PDB entry 8PRW | electron microscopy, 1.90 A resolution | chains C and H of the 12 polymer chains in the assembly

Chain C:
Protein: Fatty acid synthase subunit alpha
Organism: Saccharomyces cerevisiae
Notes: EC 2.3.1.86, 1.1.1.100, 2.3.1.41
UniProtKB: P19097 (FAS2_YEAST); residue numbers follow UniProt; this construct covers 1-1887
Chain sequence (1887 residues; row label = number of the first residue in the row):
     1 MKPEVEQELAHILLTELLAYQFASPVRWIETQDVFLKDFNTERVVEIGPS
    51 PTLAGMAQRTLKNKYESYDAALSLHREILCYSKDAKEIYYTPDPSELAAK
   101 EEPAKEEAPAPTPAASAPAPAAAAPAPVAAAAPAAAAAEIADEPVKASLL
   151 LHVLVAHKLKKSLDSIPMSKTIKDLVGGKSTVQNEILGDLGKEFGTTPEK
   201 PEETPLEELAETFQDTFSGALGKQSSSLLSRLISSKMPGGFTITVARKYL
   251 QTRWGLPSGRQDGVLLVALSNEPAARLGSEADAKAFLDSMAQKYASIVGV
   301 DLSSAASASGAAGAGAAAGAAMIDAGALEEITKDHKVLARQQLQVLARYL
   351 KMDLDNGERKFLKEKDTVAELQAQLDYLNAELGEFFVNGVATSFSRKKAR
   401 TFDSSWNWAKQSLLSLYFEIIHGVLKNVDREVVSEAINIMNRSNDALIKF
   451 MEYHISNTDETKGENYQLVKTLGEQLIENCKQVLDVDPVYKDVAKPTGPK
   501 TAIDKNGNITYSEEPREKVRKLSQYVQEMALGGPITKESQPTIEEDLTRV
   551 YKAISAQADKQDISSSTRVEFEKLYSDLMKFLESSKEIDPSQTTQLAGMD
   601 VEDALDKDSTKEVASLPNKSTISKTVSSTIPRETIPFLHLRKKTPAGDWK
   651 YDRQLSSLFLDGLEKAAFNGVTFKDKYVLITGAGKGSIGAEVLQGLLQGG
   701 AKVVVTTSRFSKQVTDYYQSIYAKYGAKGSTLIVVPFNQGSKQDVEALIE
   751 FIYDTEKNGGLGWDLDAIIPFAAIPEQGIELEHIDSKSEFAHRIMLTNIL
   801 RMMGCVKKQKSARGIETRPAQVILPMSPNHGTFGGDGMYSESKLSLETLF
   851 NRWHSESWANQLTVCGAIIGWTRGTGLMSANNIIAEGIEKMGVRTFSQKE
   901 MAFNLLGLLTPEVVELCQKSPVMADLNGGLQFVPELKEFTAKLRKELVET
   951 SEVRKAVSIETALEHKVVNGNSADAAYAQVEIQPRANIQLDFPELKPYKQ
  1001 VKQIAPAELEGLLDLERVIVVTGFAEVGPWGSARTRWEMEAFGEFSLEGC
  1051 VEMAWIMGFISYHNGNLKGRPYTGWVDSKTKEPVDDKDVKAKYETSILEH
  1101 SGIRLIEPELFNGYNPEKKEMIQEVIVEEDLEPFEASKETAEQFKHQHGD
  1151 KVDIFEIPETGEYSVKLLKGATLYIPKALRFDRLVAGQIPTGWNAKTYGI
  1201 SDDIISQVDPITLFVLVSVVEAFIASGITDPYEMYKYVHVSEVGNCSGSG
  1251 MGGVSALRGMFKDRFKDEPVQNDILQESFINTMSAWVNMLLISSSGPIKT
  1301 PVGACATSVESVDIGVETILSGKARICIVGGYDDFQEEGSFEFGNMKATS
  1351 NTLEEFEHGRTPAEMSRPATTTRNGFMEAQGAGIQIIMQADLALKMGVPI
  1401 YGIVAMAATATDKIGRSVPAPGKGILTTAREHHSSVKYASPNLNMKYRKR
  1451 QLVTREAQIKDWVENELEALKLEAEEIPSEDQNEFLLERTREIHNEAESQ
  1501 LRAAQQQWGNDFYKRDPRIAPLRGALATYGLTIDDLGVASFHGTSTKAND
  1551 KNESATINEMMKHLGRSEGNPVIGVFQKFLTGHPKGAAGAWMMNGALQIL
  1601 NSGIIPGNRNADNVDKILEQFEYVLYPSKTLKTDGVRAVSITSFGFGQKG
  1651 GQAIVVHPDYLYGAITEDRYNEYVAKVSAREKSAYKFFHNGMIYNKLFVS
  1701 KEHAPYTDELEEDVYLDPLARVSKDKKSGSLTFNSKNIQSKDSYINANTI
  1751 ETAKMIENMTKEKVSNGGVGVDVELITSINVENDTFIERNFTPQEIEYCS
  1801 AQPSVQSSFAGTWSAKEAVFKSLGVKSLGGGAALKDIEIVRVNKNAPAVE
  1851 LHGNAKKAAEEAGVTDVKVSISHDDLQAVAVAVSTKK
Unresolved in the structure: 95-327, 540-601, 1826-1832, 1887
Ligand contacts:
  - coenzyme A (COA): Thr-52, Met-56, Arg-59
  - NADP (NAP; NADP nicotinamide-adenine-dinucleotide phosphate): Gly-682, Gly-684, Ser-687, Ile-688, Gly-689, Thr-707, Ser-708, Arg-709, Tyr-718, Phe-737, Asn-738, Gln-739, Gly-740, Phe-771, Ala-772, Ala-773, Ile-774, Ile-794, Met-795, Pro-825, Met-826, Ser-827, Tyr-839, Lys-843, Ile-869, Gly-870, Trp-871, Thr-872, Thr-875, Gly-876, Leu-877, Met-878
Curated features (UniProtKB/Swiss-Prot):
  - active site (For beta-ketoacyl synthase activity): Cys-1305, His-1542, His-1583
  - binding site (acetyl-CoA): Asp-1772 to Glu-1774, Tyr-1798, Ser-1808, Glu-1817 to Ser-1827, Arg-1841 to Lys-1844, Ile-1871 to His-1873
  - binding site (Mg(2+)): Asp-1772, Val-1773, Glu-1774, Ser-1872, His-1873
  - modified residue: Ser-50 (Phosphoserine), Ser-180 (O-(pantetheine 4'-phosphoryl)serine), Ser-523 (Phosphoserine), Ser-958 (Phosphoserine), Ser-1440 (Phosphoserine)
  - cross-link: Lys-37 (Glycyl lysine isopeptide (Lys-Gly) (interchain with G-Cter in ubiquitin))

Chain H:
Protein: Fatty acid synthase subunit beta
Organism: Saccharomyces cerevisiae
Notes: EC 2.3.1.86, 4.2.1.59, 1.3.1.9, 2.3.1.38, 2.3.1.39, 3.1.2.14
UniProtKB: P07149 (FAS1_YEAST); residues 1-2051 here = UniProt positions 1-2051
Chain sequence (2051 residues; each row starts with the number of its first residue):
     1 MDAYSTRPLTLSHGSLEHVLLVPTASFFIASQLQEQFNKILPEPTEGFAA
    51 DDEPTTPAELVGKFLGYVSSLVEPSKVGQFDQVLNLCLTEFENCYLEGND
   101 IHALAAKLLQENDTTLVKTKELIKNYITARIMAKRPFDKKSNSALFRAVG
   151 EGNAQLVAIFGGQGNTDDYFEELRDLYQTYHVLVGDLIKFSAETLSELIR
   201 TTLDAEKVFTQGLNILEWLENPSNTPDKDYLLSIPISCPLIGVIQLAHYV
   251 VTAKLLGFTPGELRSYLKGATGHSQGLVTAVAIAETDSWESFFVSVRKAI
   301 TVLFFIGVRCYEAYPNTSLPPSILEDSLENNEGVPSPMLSISNLTQEQVQ
   351 DYVNKTNSHLPAGKQVEISLVNGAKNLVVSGPPQSLYGLNLTLRKAKAPS
   401 GLDQSRIPFSERKLKFSNRFLPVASPFHSHLLVPASDLINKDLVKNNVSF
   451 NAKDIQIPVYDTFDGSDLRVLSGSISERIVDCIIRLPVKWETTTQFKATH
   501 ILDFGPGGASGLGVLTHRNKDGTGVRVIVAGTLDINPDDDYGFKQEIFDV
   551 TSNGLKKNPNWLEEYHPKLIKNKSGKIFVETKFSKLIGRPPLLVPGMTPC
   601 TVSPDFVAATTNAGYTIELAGGGYFSAAGMTAAIDSVVSQIEKGSTFGIN
   651 LIYVNPFMLQWGIPLIKELRSKGYPIQFLTIGAGVPSLEVASEYIETLGL
   701 KYLGLKPGSIDAISQVINIAKAHPNFPIALQWTGGRGGGHHSFEDAHTPM
   751 LQMYSKIRRHPNIMLIFGSGFGSADDTYPYLTGEWSTKFDYPPMPFDGFL
   801 FGSRVMIAKEVKTSPDAKKCIAACTGVPDDKWEQTYKKPTGGIVTVRSEM
   851 GEPIHKIATRGVMLWKEFDETIFNLPKNKLVPTLEAKRDYIISRLNADFQ
   901 KPWFATVNGQARDLATMTYEEVAKRLVELMFIRSTNSWFDVTWRTFTGDF
   951 LRRVEERFTKSKTLSLIQSYSLLDKPDEAIEKVFNAYPAAREQFLNAQDI
  1001 DHFLSMCQNPMQKPVPFVPVLDRRFEIFFKKDSLWQSEHLEAVVDQDVQR
  1051 TCILHGPVAAQFTKVIDEPIKSIMDGIHDGHIKKLLHQYYGDDESKIPAV
  1101 EYFGGESPVDVQSQVDSSSVSEDSAVFKATSSTDEESWFKALAGSEINWR
  1151 HASFLCSFITQDKMFVSNPIRKVFKPSQGMVVEISNGNTSSKTVVTLSEP
  1201 VQGELKPTVILKLLKENIIQMEMIENRTMDGKPVSLPLLYNFNPDNGFAP
  1251 ISEVMEDRNQRIKEMYWKLWIDEPFNLDFDPRDVIKGKDFEITAKEVYDF
  1301 THAVGNNCEDFVSRPDRTMLAPMDFAIVVGWRAIIKAIFPNTVDGDLLKL
  1351 VHLSNGYKMIPGAKPLQVGDVVSTTAVIESVVNQPTGKIVDVVGTLSRNG
  1401 KPVMEVTSSFFYRGNYTDFENTFQKTVEPVYQMHIKTSKDIAVLRSKEWF
  1451 QLDDEDFDLLNKTLTFETETEVTFKNANIFSSVKCFGPIKVELPTKETVE
  1501 IGIVDYEAGASHGNPVVDFLKRNGSTLEQKVNLENPIPIAVLDSYTPSTN
  1551 EPYARVSGDLNPIHVSRHFASYANLPGTITHGMFSSASVRALIENWAADS
  1601 VSSRVRGYTCQFVDMVLPNTALKTSIQHVGMINGRKLIKFETRNEDDVVV
  1651 LTGEAEIEQPVTTFVFTGQGSQEQGMGMDLYKTSKAAQDVWNRADNHFKD
  1701 TYGFSILDIVINNPVNLTIHFGGEKGKRIRENYSAMIFETIVDGKLKTEK
  1751 IFKEINEHSTSYTFRSEKGLLSATQFTQPALTLMEKAAFEDLKSKGLIPA
  1801 DATFAGHSLGEYAALASLADVMSIESLVEVVFYRGMTMQVAVPRDELGRS
  1851 NYGMIAINPGRVAASFSQEALQYVVERVGKRTGWLVEIVNYNVENQQYVA
  1901 AGDLRALDTVTNVLNFIKLQKIDIIELQKSLSLEEVEGHLFEIIDEASKK
  1951 SAVKPRPLKLERGFACIPLVGISVPFHSTYLMNGVKPFKSFLKKNIIKEN
  2001 VKVARLAGKYIPNLTAKPFQVTKEYFQDVYDLTGSEPIKEIIDNWEKYEQ
  2051 S
Unresolved in the structure: 1-4, 1110-1121, 2051
Modified positions: Ser-1808 ((2S)-2-azanyl-3-(3-oxidanyl-3-oxidanylidene-propanoyl)oxy-propanoic acid; J8W)
Ligand contacts:
  - coenzyme A (COA): Gln-1669, His-1807, Ser-1808, Met-1854, Ala-1856, Ile-1857, Asn-1858, Arg-1861, Asn-1890, Asn-1892, Gln-1897, Val-1899, Arg-1962, Gly-1963, Phe-1964, Ala-1965, Cys-1966, Ile-1967, Leu-1969, Ile-1972, Phe-1976, His-1977
  - FNR (1-deoxy-1-(7,8-dimethyl-2,4-dioxo-3,4-dihydro-2H-benzo[g]pteridin-1-id-10(5h)-yl)-5-O-phosphonato-D-ribitol): Pro-595, Gly-596, Met-597, Thr-598, Pro-599, Cys-600, Asn-650, Ile-652, Gly-682, Lys-706, Thr-733, Arg-736, Gly-737, Gly-738, Gly-739, Ser-769, Gly-770, Phe-771, Leu-800, Phe-801, Gly-802, Ser-803, Met-806, Leu-1054, His-1055, Ala-1059
  - NADP (NAP; NADP nicotinamide-adenine-dinucleotide phosphate): Thr-598, Gly-622, Phe-625, Ile-652, Asn-655, Met-658, Ala-683, Gly-739, His-740, Glu-849, Asp-940, Pro-1010, Met-1011, Gln-1012, Lys-1013, Pro-1014, Lys-1030, Lys-1031, Asp-1032, Ser-1033, Leu-1034, Leu-1054
Curated features (UniProtKB/Swiss-Prot):
  - active site: Ser-274 (For acetyltransferase activity)
  - modified residue: Met-1 (N-acetylmethionine), Thr-733 (Phosphothreonine), Ser-1121 (Phosphoserine)
  - cross-link: Lys-1364 (Glycyl lysine isopeptide (Lys-Gly) (interchain with G-Cter in ubiquitin))
What the authors report for this chain:
  - binding site for NADP: His-740

How chain C and chain H interact:
Contacting residue pairs (249):
  Met-1(C) / Val-2021(H)
  Met-1(C) / Trp-2045(H)  hydrophobic
  Met-1(C) / Glu-2049(H)
  Val-5(C) / Tyr-2048(H)
  Glu-6(C) / Val-2003(H)
  Glu-6(C) / Val-2021(H)
  Gln-7(C) / Lys-1998(H)  hydrogen bond (side chain-backbone)
  Gln-7(C) / Glu-1999(H)  hydrogen bond (side chain-backbone)
  Gln-7(C) / Val-2001(H)  hydrogen bond (side chain-backbone)
  Gln-7(C) / Val-2003(H)
  Glu-8(C) / Lys-1998(H)
  Leu-9(C) / Val-2021(H)  hydrophobic
  Leu-9(C) / Phe-2026(H)
  Leu-9(C) / Trp-2045(H)  hydrophobic
  Leu-9(C) / Tyr-2048(H)  hydrophobic
  Ala-10(C) / Val-2001(H)  hydrophobic
  Ala-10(C) / Val-2003(H)  hydrophobic
  Ala-10(C) / Phe-2019(H)
  Ala-10(C) / Val-2021(H)  hydrophobic
  His-11(C) / Ile-1996(H)  hydrogen bond (side chain-backbone)
  His-11(C) / Lys-1998(H)
  Leu-13(C) / Phe-2019(H)  hydrophobic
  Leu-13(C) / Gln-2020(H)
  Leu-13(C) / Tyr-2025(H)  hydrophobic
  Leu-13(C) / Phe-2026(H)  hydrophobic
  Leu-13(C) / Val-2029(H)  hydrophobic
  Leu-14(C) / Leu-1815(H)  hydrophobic
  Leu-14(C) / Val-1821(H)  hydrophobic
  Leu-14(C) / Tyr-2010(H)  hydrophobic
  Thr-15(C) / Leu-1992(H)
  Glu-16(C) / Lys-1989(H)  salt bridge
  Glu-16(C) / Ser-2035(H)  hydrogen bond
  Glu-16(C) / Pro-2037(H)
  Glu-16(C) / Ile-2038(H)
  Leu-17(C) / Pro-2012(H)  hydrophobic
  Leu-17(C) / Leu-2014(H)  hydrophobic
  Leu-17(C) / Thr-2015(H)
  Leu-17(C) / Phe-2019(H)  hydrophobic
  Leu-17(C) / Val-2029(H)  hydrophobic
  Leu-18(C) / Glu-1811(H)
  Leu-18(C) / Tyr-1812(H)  hydrogen bond (backbone-side chain)
  Leu-18(C) / Leu-1815(H)  hydrophobic
  Leu-18(C) / Phe-1988(H)
  Leu-18(C) / Leu-1992(H)  hydrophobic
  Ala-19(C) / Val-1985(H)
  Ala-19(C) / Lys-1989(H)
  Ala-19(C) / Leu-1992(H)
  Tyr-20(C) / Met-1982(H)  hydrophobic
  Tyr-20(C) / Val-1985(H)  hydrophobic
  Tyr-20(C) / Lys-1989(H)  hydrogen bond
  Tyr-20(C) / Thr-2033(H)
  Tyr-20(C) / Gly-2034(H)
  Tyr-20(C) / Ser-2035(H)
  Gln-21(C) / Ser-1808(H)  hydrogen bond (side chain-backbone)
  Gln-21(C) / Glu-1811(H)
  Gln-21(C) / Arg-1834(H)  hydrogen bond
  Gln-21(C) / His-1977(H)  hydrogen bond (backbone-side chain)
  Gln-21(C) / Asn-2013(H)  hydrogen bond
  Phe-22(C) / Arg-1834(H)
  Phe-22(C) / Thr-1837(H)
  Phe-22(C) / Met-1838(H)  hydrophobic
  Phe-22(C) / His-1977(H)  hydrogen bond (backbone-backbone)
  Phe-22(C) / Leu-1981(H)
  Phe-22(C) / Gly-1984(H)
  Phe-22(C) / Phe-1988(H)  hydrophobic
  Ala-23(C) / Ser-1978(H)
  Ala-23(C) / Leu-1981(H)
  Ala-23(C) / Met-1982(H)
  Ala-23(C) / Val-1985(H)  hydrophobic
  Ser-24(C) / His-1977(H)  hydrogen bond (backbone-side chain)
  Ser-24(C) / Leu-2014(H)
  Ser-24(C) / Thr-2033(H)
  Pro-25(C) / Val-1889(H)
  Pro-25(C) / Tyr-1891(H)  hydrophobic
  Pro-25(C) / His-1977(H)
  Pro-25(C) / Asn-2013(H)
  Val-26(C) / His-1807(H)
  Val-26(C) / Val-1889(H)  hydrogen bond (backbone-backbone)
  Val-26(C) / Asn-1890(H)
  Val-26(C) / Tyr-1891(H)  hydrogen bond (backbone-backbone)
  Val-26(C) / His-1977(H)
  Val-26(C) / Asn-2013(H)
  Arg-27(C) / Asn-2013(H)  hydrogen bond (backbone-backbone)
  Arg-27(C) / Leu-2014(H)  hydrogen bond (side chain-backbone)
  Arg-27(C) / Thr-2015(H)
  Arg-27(C) / Ala-2016(H)
  Arg-27(C) / Leu-2032(H)
  Trp-28(C) / Val-1665(H)  hydrophobic
  Trp-28(C) / Ala-1805(H)  hydrophobic
  Trp-28(C) / Gly-1806(H)
  Trp-28(C) / His-1807(H)
  Trp-28(C) / Tyr-1891(H)  hydrogen bond (backbone-backbone)
  Trp-28(C) / Asn-1892(H)
  Ile-29(C) / Tyr-1891(H)  hydrogen bond (backbone-backbone)
  Ile-29(C) / Asn-1892(H)
  Ile-29(C) / Val-1893(H)
  Ile-29(C) / Glu-1894(H)
  Glu-30(C) / Ala-2016(H)
  Thr-31(C) / Ala-1805(H)
  Thr-31(C) / Ile-2011(H)
  Thr-31(C) / Ala-2016(H)
  Gln-32(C) / Asn-1892(H)  hydrogen bond (side chain-backbone)
  Val-34(C) / Ile-2011(H)  hydrophobic
  Val-34(C) / Ala-2016(H)
  Val-34(C) / Pro-2018(H)  hydrophobic
  Phe-35(C) / Thr-1663(H)
  Phe-35(C) / Val-1665(H)  hydrophobic
  Phe-39(C) / Val-1661(H)
  Phe-39(C) / Thr-1803(H)
  Phe-39(C) / Gly-2008(H)
  Phe-39(C) / Pro-2018(H)  hydrophobic
  Thr-41(C) / Val-1661(H)
  Thr-41(C) / Thr-1662(H)
  Thr-41(C) / Thr-1663(H)  hydrogen bond
  Glu-42(C) / Arg-1604(H)  salt bridge
  Glu-42(C) / Pro-1660(H)
  Glu-42(C) / Val-1661(H)  hydrogen bond (backbone-backbone)
  Arg-43(C) / Gln-1659(H)
  Arg-43(C) / Val-1661(H)  hydrogen bond (backbone-backbone)
  Arg-43(C) / Thr-1662(H)
  Arg-43(C) / Thr-1663(H)  hydrogen bond (backbone-backbone)
  Val-44(C) / Thr-1663(H)
  Val-44(C) / Val-1665(H)  hydrophobic
  Val-45(C) / Thr-1663(H)  hydrogen bond (backbone-backbone)
  Val-45(C) / Phe-1664(H)
  Val-45(C) / Val-1665(H)  hydrogen bond (backbone-backbone)
  Glu-46(C) / Val-1665(H)
  Glu-46(C) / Thr-1667(H)  hydrogen bond
  Ile-47(C) / Val-1665(H)  hydrogen bond (backbone-backbone)
  Ile-47(C) / Phe-1666(H)
  Ile-47(C) / Thr-1667(H)  hydrogen bond (backbone-backbone)
  Ile-47(C) / Glu-1785(H)
  Ile-47(C) / Ala-1788(H)  hydrophobic
  Ile-47(C) / Leu-1792(H)  hydrophobic
  Gly-48(C) / Thr-1667(H)
  Gly-48(C) / Met-1784(H)
  Pro-49(C) / Ser-1671(H)
  Pro-49(C) / Glu-1673(H)
  Pro-49(C) / Met-1676(H)  hydrophobic
  Pro-49(C) / Leu-1781(H)  hydrophobic
  Pro-49(C) / Met-1784(H)
  Ser-50(C) / Ser-1671(H)
  Thr-52(C) / Thr-1667(H)
  Leu-53(C) / Val-1665(H)  hydrophobic
  Leu-53(C) / Phe-1666(H)
  Leu-53(C) / Thr-1667(H)
  Leu-53(C) / His-1807(H)
  Met-56(C) / Asn-1892(H)
  Met-56(C) / Val-1893(H)  hydrophobic
  Met-56(C) / Gln-1897(H)
  Arg-59(C) / Gln-1896(H)  hydrogen bond
  Thr-60(C) / Val-1893(H)
  Asn-63(C) / Val-1893(H)
  Asn-63(C) / Glu-1894(H)
  Asn-63(C) / Gln-1896(H)  hydrogen bond
  Lys-64(C) / Glu-1894(H)  salt bridge
  Tyr-81(C) / Leu-1680(H)
  Tyr-81(C) / Ala-1788(H)
  Tyr-81(C) / Asp-1791(H)
  Ile-88(C) / Leu-1792(H)  hydrophobic
  Ile-88(C) / Leu-1797(H)
  Tyr-89(C) / Leu-1533(H)
  Tyr-89(C) / Asp-1791(H)  hydrogen bond
  Tyr-89(C) / Leu-1792(H)
  Tyr-89(C) / Leu-1797(H)  hydrophobic
  Tyr-90(C) / Leu-1533(H)
  Tyr-90(C) / Ile-1537(H)
  Tyr-90(C) / His-1628(H)
  Tyr-90(C) / Met-1631(H)  hydrophobic
  Tyr-90(C) / Lys-1636(H)
  Tyr-90(C) / Gln-1659(H)  hydrogen bond
  Tyr-90(C) / Leu-1797(H)  hydrophobic
  Pro-92(C) / Ile-1537(H)
  Glu-949(C) / Ser-1438(H)  hydrogen bond
  Glu-952(C) / Lys-1439(H)
  Val-953(C) / Ala-1442(H)  hydrophobic
  Ala-956(C) / Lys-1439(H)
  Ala-956(C) / Val-1443(H)  hydrophobic
  Val-957(C) / Ser-1446(H)
  Glu-960(C) / Val-1443(H)
  Glu-960(C) / Lys-1447(H)
  Glu-960(C) / Phe-1519(H)
  Glu-960(C) / Arg-1522(H)  salt bridge
  Glu-960(C) / Asn-1523(H)
  Leu-963(C) / Arg-1522(H)
  Glu-964(C) / Lys-1447(H)  salt bridge
  Glu-964(C) / Trp-1449(H)
  Glu-964(C) / Pro-1515(H)
  Val-967(C) / His-1512(H)
  Val-967(C) / Gly-1513(H)  hydrogen bond (backbone-backbone)
  Val-967(C) / Asn-1514(H)
  Val-967(C) / Pro-1515(H)
  Val-967(C) / Asp-1518(H)
  Val-968(C) / Tyr-1506(H)
  Val-968(C) / Ser-1511(H)
  Val-968(C) / His-1512(H)  hydrogen bond (backbone-backbone)
  Val-968(C) / Pro-1515(H)  hydrophobic
  Asn-969(C) / His-1512(H)
  Gly-970(C) / His-1512(H)
  Gln-979(C) / Leu-964(H)
  Gln-979(C) / Gln-968(H)
  Val-980(C) / Arg-952(H)
  Val-980(C) / Leu-964(H)
  Val-980(C) / Ser-965(H)  hydrogen bond (backbone-backbone)
  Val-980(C) / Gln-968(H)  hydrogen bond (backbone-side chain)
  Glu-981(C) / Lys-962(H)  salt bridge
  Glu-981(C) / Thr-963(H)
  Glu-981(C) / Leu-964(H)
  Ile-982(C) / Arg-952(H)
  Ile-982(C) / Glu-955(H)
  Ile-982(C) / Glu-956(H)
  Ile-982(C) / Thr-959(H)
  Ile-982(C) / Lys-962(H)
  Ile-982(C) / Thr-963(H)  hydrogen bond (backbone-backbone)
  Ile-982(C) / Ser-965(H)
  Gln-983(C) / Glu-956(H)
  Gln-983(C) / Lys-962(H)
  Pro-984(C) / Glu-956(H)
  Pro-984(C) / Thr-959(H)
  Pro-984(C) / Lys-962(H)
  Arg-985(C) / Arg-953(H)
  Arg-985(C) / Glu-956(H)  salt bridge
  Arg-985(C) / Arg-957(H)
  Ala-986(C) / Arg-957(H)  hydrogen bond (backbone-side chain)
  Asn-987(C) / Arg-957(H)
  Asn-987(C) / Phe-958(H)
  Asn-987(C) / Gln-993(H)  hydrogen bond
  Asn-987(C) / Asn-996(H)
  Gln-989(C) / Gln-993(H)  hydrogen bond
  Tyr-1062(C) / Gln-998(H)
  Tyr-1062(C) / Asp-1001(H)  hydrogen bond
  Asn-1064(C) / Asp-1001(H)  hydrogen bond
  Thr-1073(C) / Gln-998(H)
  Thr-1073(C) / Asp-1001(H)
  Thr-1073(C) / His-1002(H)
  Trp-1075(C) / Gln-998(H)
  Lys-1682(C) / Glu-992(H)  hydrogen bond (side chain-backbone)
  Lys-1682(C) / Phe-994(H)
  Tyr-1685(C) / Gln-993(H)  hydrogen bond
  Tyr-1685(C) / Phe-994(H)
  Tyr-1685(C) / Asn-996(H)  hydrogen bond
  Lys-1686(C) / Ala-915(H)
  Lys-1686(C) / Thr-916(H)
  His-1689(C) / Asn-996(H)  hydrogen bond
  His-1689(C) / Ala-997(H)
  Asn-1690(C) / Ala-997(H)
  Ile-1693(C) / Ala-997(H)  hydrophobic
  Ile-1693(C) / Gln-998(H)
  Tyr-1694(C) / Asp-1001(H)  hydrogen bond
Interface residues without a listed pair, chain C (95 interface residues in all): Glu-4, Ile-12, Asn-40, Thr-91, Glu-1048, Pro-1071, Gly-1074, Asp-1086, Ser-1683
Interface residues without a listed pair, chain H (140 interface residues in all): Lys-960, Ser-961, Leu-995, Ser-1005, Ala-1510, Glu-1534, Gln-1672, Lys-1795, Leu-1809, Asn-1858, Ile-1888, Lys-1986, Lys-1993, Ile-1997, Lys-2002, Leu-2006, Ile-2041

Summary:
95 residues of chain C and 140 residues of chain H are in contact; the contacts include 49 hydrogen bonds and
7 salt bridges. Among the polar pairs are Glu-16(C)/Lys-1989(H), Glu-42(C)/Arg-1604(H) and
Lys-64(C)/Glu-1894(H). Coenzyme A is bound between chain C and chain H. The paper reports a binding site for
NADP at His-740(H).
Chain C is Fatty acid synthase subunit alpha and chain H is Fatty acid synthase subunit beta, both from
Saccharomyces cerevisiae; the structure, Cryo-EM structure of the yeast fatty acid synthase at 1.9 angstrom
resolution, was determined by electron microscopy (same publication as 8PRV, 8PS1, 8PS2, 8PS8, 8PS9, 8PSA and
7 further entries).
